8K4O - chains E and F of the 5 polymer chains in the assembly; structure by electron microscopy, 3.01 A resolution.

[Chain E]
Name: G protein-coupled receptor
Organism: Human gammaherpesvirus 8
UniProt: Q76SF8 (Q76SF8_HHV8); residues 5-337 here = UniProt positions 5-337
Amino-acid sequence (333 residues; numbered 5 to 337; the number before each row is that of its first residue):
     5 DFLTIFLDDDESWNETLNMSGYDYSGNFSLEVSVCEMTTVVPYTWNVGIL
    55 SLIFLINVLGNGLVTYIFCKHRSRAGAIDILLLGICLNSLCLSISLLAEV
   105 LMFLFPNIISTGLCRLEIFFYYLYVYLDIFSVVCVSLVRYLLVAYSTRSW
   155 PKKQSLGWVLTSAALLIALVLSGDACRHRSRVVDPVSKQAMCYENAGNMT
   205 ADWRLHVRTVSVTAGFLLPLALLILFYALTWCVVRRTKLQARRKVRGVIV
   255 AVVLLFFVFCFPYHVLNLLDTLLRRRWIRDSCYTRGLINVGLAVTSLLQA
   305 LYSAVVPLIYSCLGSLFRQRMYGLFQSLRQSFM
Disulfide bonds: C118-C196
From the paper describing this entry:
  - mutagenesis - D13A (about 35% of WT), Y26A (about 35% of WT), S37A (around 40% of WT), C39A, E40A, D274A (around 20% of WT), R289A (around 20% of WT), N293A (around 20% of WT): decreased signaling with Growth-regulated alpha protein (chain F)
  - mutagenesis - R183A (around 20% of WT), R212A (around 20% of WT): abolished signaling with Growth-regulated alpha protein (chain F)
  - mutagenesis - R278A: decreased signaling
  - mutagenesis - R278A: unchanged expression

[Chain F]
Name: Growth-regulated alpha protein
Organism: Homo sapiens
UniProt: P09341 (GROA_HUMAN); residues 1-63 here correspond to UniProt positions 35-97 (UniProt number = residue number + 34)
Amino-acid sequence (63 residues; numbered 1 to 63; the number before each row is that of its first residue):
     1 ASVATELRCQCLQTLQGIHPKNIQSVNVKSPGPHCAQTEVIATLKNGRKA
    51 CLNPASPIVKKII
Disulfide bonds: C9-C35, C11-C51

[How chain E and chain F interact]
Pairs across the interface - 69 pairs, chain E then chain F:
  D5(E) - S30(F)
  F6(E) - N27(F)
  F6(E) - V28(F)
  F6(E) - S30(F)
  L7(E) - V28(F)
  T8(E) - V26(F)
  T8(E) - N27(F)
  T8(E) - V28(F)  hydrogen bond (side chain-backbone)
  I9(E) - V26(F)
  L11(E) - I23(F)  hydrophobic
  L11(E) - Q24(F)
  L11(E) - S25(F)
  D13(E) - K21(F)  salt bridge
  D13(E) - I23(F)
  W17(E) - K21(F)
  E19(E) - I62(F)
  T20(E) - I62(F)
  L21(E) - I62(F)  hydrophobic
  G25(E) - P20(F)
  Y26(E) - K61(F)  hydrogen bond
  Y26(E) - I62(F)  hydrophobic
  D27(E) - I18(F)
  Y28(E) - G17(F)
  Y28(E) - H19(F)
  S29(E) - G17(F)
  F32(E) - L15(F)  hydrophobic
  F32(E) - H19(F)
  F32(E) - L44(F)  hydrophobic
  S33(E) - R48(F)
  L34(E) - R48(F)
  S37(E) - Q10(F)
  S37(E) - C11(F)
  S37(E) - L12(F)  hydrogen bond (backbone-backbone)
  S37(E) - Q13(F)  hydrogen bond
  S37(E) - C51(F)
  V38(E) - Q10(F)
  V38(E) - I41(F)  hydrophobic
  V38(E) - K49(F)
  V38(E) - C51(F)  hydrophobic
  C39(E) - Q10(F)  hydrogen bond (backbone-backbone)
  C39(E) - L12(F)  hydrophobic
  E40(E) - K49(F)  salt bridge
  L54(E) - A1(F)
  E103(E) - A1(F)
  E121(E) - A1(F)
  E121(E) - S2(F)
  I122(E) - V3(F)  hydrophobic
  Y125(E) - A1(F)  hydrophobic
  R183(E) - S2(F)  hydrogen bond (side chain-backbone)
  P189(E) - H34(F)
  V190(E) - Q10(F)
  Y197(E) - T5(F)
  Y197(E) - L7(F)
  N199(E) - P33(F)
  T204(E) - P33(F)
  R208(E) - E6(F)
  R212(E) - E6(F)  salt bridge
  D274(E) - R8(F)  salt bridge
  R278(E) - E6(F)
  R278(E) - L7(F)  hydrogen bond (side chain-backbone)
  S285(E) - L12(F)
  R289(E) - R8(F)
  R289(E) - C9(F)  hydrogen bond (side chain-backbone)
  R289(E) - L12(F)
  N293(E) - E6(F)
  N293(E) - R8(F)  hydrogen bond
  L296(E) - A4(F)  hydrophobic
  L296(E) - E6(F)
  A297(E) - A4(F)
Interface residues without a listed pair, chain E (58 interface residues in all): S24, E35, V36, Y47, Y126, V186, D188, M195, C196, E198, Y267, L277, D284, C286, S300
Interface residues without a listed pair, chain F (37 interface residues in all): K29, A50
The authors on this interface:
  - residue pairs: D5(E)-S30(F) (hydrophobic contact), F6(E)-V28(F) (hydrophobic contact), L7(E)-V28(F) (hydrophobic contact), T8(E)-N27(F) (hydrophobic contact), I9(E)-V26(F) (hydrophobic contact), L11(E)-I23(F) (hydrophobic contact), D13(E)-K21(F) (hydrogen bond), W17(E)-K21(F) (hydrophobic contact), Y26(E)-K61(F) (hydrogen bond), S37(E)-L12(F), S37(E)-Q13(F), S37(E)-C51(F), C39(E)-Q10(F) (backbone contact), E40(E)-K49(F), L54(E)-A1(F) (hydrophobic contact), E103(E)-A1(F) (hydrophobic contact), E121(E)-A1(F) (hydrophobic contact), R183(E)-S2(F) (hydrogen bond), Y197(E)-T5(F) (hydrophobic contact), R212(E)-E6(F), D274(E)-R8(F), R289(E)-C9(F) (backbone contact), N293(E)-R8(F) (hydrogen bond), A297(E)-A4(F) (hydrophobic contact)
  - interface residues, chain F: A1(F), S2(F), E6(F), R8(F) (from molecular simulation)

[Overview]
58 residues of chain E face 37 of chain F across their interface; the contacts include 9 hydrogen bonds and 4
salt bridges. Polar pairs include D13(E)-K21(F), E40(E)-K49(F) and R212(E)-E6(F). The paper describes
hydrophobic contacts between D5(E) and S30(F), F6(E) and V28(F) and L7(E) and V28(F) among others; hydrogen
bonds between D13(E) and K21(F), Y26(E) and K61(F) and R183(E) and S2(F) among others; contacts between S37(E)
and L12(F), S37(E) and Q13(F) and S37(E) and C51(F) among others. From the paper: D13A, Y26A and S37A of chain
E, among others, reduce signaling with Growth-regulated alpha protein (chain F); interface residues A1(F),
S2(F) and E6(F) among others; 11 substitutions were tested in all.
Chain E is G protein-coupled receptor (Human gammaherpesvirus 8) and chain F is Growth-regulated alpha protein
(Homo sapiens); the structure, Cryo-EM structure of Kaposi's Sarcoma-Associated Herpesvirus-G Protein-Coupled
Receptor (KSHV-GPCR)in complex with CXC chemokine CXCL1, was determined by electron microscopy (same
publication as 8K4P).
